7E93 - chains I and J of the 22 polymer chains in the assembly; structure by electron microscopy, 6.54 A resolution (low resolution: residue-level contacts below are approximate; hydrogen-bond / salt-bridge calls are withheld).

[Chain I]
Name: Trafficking protein particle complex II-specific subunit 130
Source organism: Saccharomyces cerevisiae (strain ATCC 204508 / S288c)
UniProt: Q03660 (TR130_YEAST); numbering as in UniProt (aligned over 1-1102)
Chain sequence (1102 residues; numbered 1 to 1102; the number before each row is that of its first residue):
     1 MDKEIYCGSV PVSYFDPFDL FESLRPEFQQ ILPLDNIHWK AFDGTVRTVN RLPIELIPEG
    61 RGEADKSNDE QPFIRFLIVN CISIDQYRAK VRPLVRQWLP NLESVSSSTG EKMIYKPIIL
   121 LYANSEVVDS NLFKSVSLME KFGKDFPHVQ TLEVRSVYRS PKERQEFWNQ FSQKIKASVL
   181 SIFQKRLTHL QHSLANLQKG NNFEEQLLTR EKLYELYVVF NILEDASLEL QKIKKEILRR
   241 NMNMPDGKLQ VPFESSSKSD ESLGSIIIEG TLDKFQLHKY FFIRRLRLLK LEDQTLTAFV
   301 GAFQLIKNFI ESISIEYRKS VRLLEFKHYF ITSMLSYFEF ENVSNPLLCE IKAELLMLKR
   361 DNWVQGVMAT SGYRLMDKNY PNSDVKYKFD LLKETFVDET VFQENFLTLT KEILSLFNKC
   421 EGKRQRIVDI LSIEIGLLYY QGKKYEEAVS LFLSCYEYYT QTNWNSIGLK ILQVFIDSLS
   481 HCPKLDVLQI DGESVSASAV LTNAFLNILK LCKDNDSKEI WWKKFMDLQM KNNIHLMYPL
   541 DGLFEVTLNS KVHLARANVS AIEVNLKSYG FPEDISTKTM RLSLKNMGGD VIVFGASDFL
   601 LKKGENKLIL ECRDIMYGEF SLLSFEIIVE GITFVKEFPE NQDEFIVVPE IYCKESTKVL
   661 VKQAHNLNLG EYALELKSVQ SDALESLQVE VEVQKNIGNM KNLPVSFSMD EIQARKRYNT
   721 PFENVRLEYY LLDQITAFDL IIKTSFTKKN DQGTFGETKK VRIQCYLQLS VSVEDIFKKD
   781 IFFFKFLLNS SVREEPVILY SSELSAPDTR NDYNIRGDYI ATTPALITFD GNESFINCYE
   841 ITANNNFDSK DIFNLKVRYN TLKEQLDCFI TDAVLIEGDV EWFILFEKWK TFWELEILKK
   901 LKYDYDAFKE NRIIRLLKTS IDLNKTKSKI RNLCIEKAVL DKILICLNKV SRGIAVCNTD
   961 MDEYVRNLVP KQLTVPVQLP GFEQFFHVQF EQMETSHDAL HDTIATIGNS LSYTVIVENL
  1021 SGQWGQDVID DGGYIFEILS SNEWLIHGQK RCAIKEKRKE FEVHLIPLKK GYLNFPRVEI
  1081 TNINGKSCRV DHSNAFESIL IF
Unresolved in the structure: 1-249, 384-392, 485-491, 531-550, 1085-1102

[Chain J]
Name: Trafficking protein particle complex II-specific subunit 120
Source organism: Saccharomyces cerevisiae (strain ATCC 204508 / S288c)
UniProt: Q04183 (TR120_YEAST); numbering as in UniProt (aligned over 1-1289)
Chain sequence (1289 residues; numbered 1 to 1289; the number before each row is that of its first residue):
     1 MNILKHFPSY VGPSKIRTLV IPIGHWTRKE FNNAVQKLSE FNEIHLSDVT PIDSPIFTPQ
    61 GFPHGKLFFD FLTIDHDDAL ELFLYDFEPF RKTFVIIGLV NDYSDPLTNL NFMKEKYPTL
   121 ISPNLVYASS TPTKELEQTI DTMENVFASS PDMQKNIETI MCDIARNFLT ALNSYYSSYK
   181 HVTLRSPGAI GGNAVLKTTL IRQNSYTSSS SSTPMSAVQS SVSSSSKAGS VTTASKRLSS
   241 FEMTTNSLKR SASLKLATTL STSENRSQQK SLGRQMKILG NFQLLAGRYV DALNSFVDAI
   301 TTLYKVRDYL WLGSALDGIS ICFLLLSYLG LSYQIPQIVS LICPVEKLNF ESSSTGISPV
   361 DSNSKATAST TASSTPRNSI SIAAMQSPRN SIMSLSAPAL NIDVENINLP LLIKCISDKV
   421 LYYYDLSLMH NSEYAPQVVY CEFLLKTLTF MTSCYKSSEF SKDVLDNIVK NQHRALSDIP
   481 NSPMFPRFEV YFYSNKLFEL QLKEMQVEAQ IKIYSTMAEV YRLLGYKRKQ LFVLRLLMVA
   541 LLATPNKIAW HPDYRTLIDT IIELLNINES EAKINVDDPS QSTWLILQKK ILQLCIKVSR
   601 KINDFEYVAK FSSILITKYT HLLNQSEQDA LFKEYIQPSI TNESITSYWD PFILREVVIN
   661 RILDSDPTSN EIPLESDVSS LESLENRQKT QDINPQEVFN PFKRVQPTSF VSNNSTKVPI
   721 LVFLVGDKAE FTCRVQNPFK FDFTINDIQL DEEISEFCEI DRKAVSYSGP YNVKAESIRS
   781 ITLPLIIKKP TYKKIYEISC LKISILKLPL QKFDIINDSR RSNPVEEEAE YSKCIYGKLK
   841 IKILPEQPQL ELLSTSKMTR NSWMMLDGTK TDFHITVRNK SLSCAINHIK IIPMNNIEQM
   901 LKPDYWKKMP PDDLYIMEKQ LDWLSKSCVR IIKLPTVIKP NETITFDLEL DNTAVPFNFT
   961 GFDLLIEYGM SATDESCIYL KKLSIPYEVT LRRTIEVPSM DIIPLNELFS SQVENVDWIE
  1021 YVMSKIRAES NLHSRDFILL LLDFRNSWID GIKLNVQFED FTSNEYHVEA SHTSRIIVPI
  1081 KKIDYKKYNF ENTPIPRIFP GRQFIQSGLN EEQTIEMRQK FWCREHIISK LKCNWKLTTD
  1141 QSVTGSVDFN KFIEKFDHKM VYTIYPGRLF YGVQLLLDEP KVKVGEIINL KIITEPTSTC
  1201 RRKQNSTVNF LDIVIFDSKT SKILPRSNRR ILYNGSLTKP ISTTKVSEIN LEIIPIEKGR
  1261 YEFSVCISKS NNQDGIIQFD SENVILSVI
Unresolved in the structure: 1-265, 329-376, 569-581, 674-728, 831-856, 935-943
Differences from the reference sequence: conflict F1099 (Tyr in Q04183)
Swiss-Prot annotation at these positions:
  - modified residue (Phosphoserine): S379, S387

[Interface between chain I and chain J]
Pairs across the interface (20; chain I residue first):
  I776(I) - N1228(J)
  I776(I) - R1229(J)
  D818(I) - N1234(J)
  E833(I) - S1236(J)
  S834(I) - S1236(J)
  F835(I) - G1235(J)
  F835(I) - S1236(J)
  I836(I) - Y1233(J)
  I836(I) - N1234(J)
  I836(I) - G1235(J)
  N837(I) - N1234(J)
  C838(I) - L1232(J)
  C838(I) - Y1233(J)
  C838(I) - N1234(J)
  F908(I) - F1210(J)
  F908(I) - N1271(J)
  K909(I) - S1270(J)
  T1003(I) - R1230(J)
  I1004(I) - R1230(J)
  W1024(I) - K1219(J)
Also at the interface, not in a pair above, chain I (15 interface residues in all): R816, I954
Also at the interface, not in a pair above, chain J (17 interface residues in all): I1187, S1206, V1208, P1225, I1254

[Overview]
Chain I and chain J form an interface of 15 and 17 residues respectively.
Here chain I is Trafficking protein particle complex II-specific subunit 130 and chain J is Trafficking
protein particle complex II-specific subunit 120, both from Saccharomyces cerevisiae (strain ATCC 204508 /
S288c). Entry 7E93 (Intact TRAPPII (state III)) was determined by electron microscopy together with 7E2C,
7E2D, 7E8S, 7E8T, 7E94 and 7EA3 from the same study.
